3DDQ - chains C and D; structure by X-ray diffraction, 1.80 A resolution.

== Chain C ==
Protein: Cell division protein kinase 2
From: Homo sapiens
Notes: EC 2.7.11.22; fragment: cdk2
UniProtKB: P24941 (CDK2_HUMAN); residues 1-298 here = UniProt positions 1-298
Chain sequence (299 residues; each row starts with the number of its first residue; numbering starts at 0):
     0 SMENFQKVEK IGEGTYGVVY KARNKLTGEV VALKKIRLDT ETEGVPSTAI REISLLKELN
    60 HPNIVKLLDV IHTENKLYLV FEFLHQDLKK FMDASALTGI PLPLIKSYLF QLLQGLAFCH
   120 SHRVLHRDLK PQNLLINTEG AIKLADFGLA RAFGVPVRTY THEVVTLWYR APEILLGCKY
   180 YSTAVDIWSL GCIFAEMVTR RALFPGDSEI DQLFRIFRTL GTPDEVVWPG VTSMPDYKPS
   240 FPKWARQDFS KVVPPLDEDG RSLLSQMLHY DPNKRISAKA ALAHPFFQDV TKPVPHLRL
Not modelled in the structure: 221-251, 298
Sequence notes: expression tag (0)
Modified positions: Thr-160 (phosphothreonine; TPO)
Residues lining bound ligands: R-roscovitine (RRC): Glu-8, Ile-10, Gly-11, Glu-12, Gly-13, Val-18, Ala-31, Val-64, Phe-80, Glu-81, Phe-82, Leu-83, His-84, Gln-85, Asp-86, Lys-89, Gln-131, Asn-132, Leu-134, Ala-144, Asp-145
Swiss-Prot annotation at these positions:
  - active site: Asp-127 (Proton acceptor)
  - binding site (ATP): Ile-10 to Val-18, Lys-33, Glu-81 to Leu-83, Asp-86, Lys-129 to Asn-132, Asp-145
  - binding site (Mg(2+)): Asn-132, Asp-145
  - site (CDK7 binding): Lys-9, Lys-88, Lys-89, Leu-166
  - modified residue: Met-1 (N-acetylmethionine), Lys-6 (N6-acetyllysine), Thr-14 (Phosphothreonine), Tyr-15 (Phosphotyrosine), Tyr-19 (Phosphotyrosine), Thr-160 (Phosphothreonine)
  - natural variant: Pro-45 (P45L: In a glioblastoma multiforme sample)
  - mutagenesis: Lys-9 (K9F: Reduced phosphorylation by CAK), Thr-14 (T14A: 2-fold increase in activity), Tyr-15 (Y15F: 2-fold increase in activity), Lys-88 to Lys-89 (Reduced phosphorylation by CAK), Thr-160 (T160A: Abolishes activity), Leu-166 (L166R: Reduced phosphorylation by CAK and reduced kinase activity)

== Chain D ==
Protein: Cyclin-A2
From: Bos taurus
UniProtKB: P30274 (CCNA2_BOVIN); residues 171-432 here correspond to UniProt positions 169-430 (UniProt number = residue number - 2)
Chain sequence (269 residues; row label = number of the first residue in the row):
   171 SVNEVPDYHE DIHTYLREME VKCKPKVGYM KKQPDITNSM RAILVDWLVE VGEEYKLQNE
   231 TLHLAVNYID RFLSSMSVLR GKLQLVGTAA MLLASKFEEI YPPEVAEFVY ITDDTYTKKQ
   291 VLRMEHLVLK VLAFDLAAPT INQFLTQYFL HQQPANCKVE SLAMFLGELS LIDADPYLKY
   351 LPSVIAAAAF HLALYTVTGQ SWPESLVQKT GYTLETLKPC LLDLHQTYLR APQHAQQSIR
   411 EKYKNSKYHG VSLLNPPETL NVHHHHHHH
Sequence notes: expression tag (433-439)
Residues lining bound ligands: monothioglycerol (SGM): Met-189, Lys-192, Cys-193, Arg-241, Asp-305

== Chain C / chain D interface ==
Pairs across the interface (77; chain C residue first):
  Thr-39(C) with Leu-292(D)
  Glu-40(C) with Lys-288(D); Leu-292(D)
  Thr-41(C) with Val-275(D); Lys-288(D); Leu-292(D)
  Glu-42(C) with Lys-266(D), hydrogen bond (backbone-side chain); Glu-274(D); Val-275(D), hydrogen bond (side chain-backbone)
  Gly-43(C) with Lys-266(D); Leu-292(D); Glu-295(D)
  Val-44(C) with Lys-266(D), hydrogen bond (backbone-side chain); Glu-295(D), hydrogen bond (backbone-side chain); Leu-299(D), hydrophobic
  Ser-46(C) with Lys-266(D)
  Ile-49(C) with Leu-263(D), hydrophobic; Lys-266(D); Leu-306(D), hydrophobic
  Arg-50(C) with Lys-266(D); Phe-267(D), hydrogen bond (side chain-backbone); Glu-269(D)
  Ile-52(C) with Phe-304(D), hydrophobic
  Ser-53(C) with Phe-267(D); Phe-304(D); Leu-306(D)
  Lys-56(C) with Ala-303(D), hydrogen bond (side chain-backbone); Asp-305(D), salt bridge
  Glu-57(C) with Tyr-185(D), hydrogen bond; Ala-307(D)
  His-71(C) with His-296(D), hydrogen bond; Lys-300(D); Phe-304(D)
  Thr-72(C) with His-296(D)
  Leu-76(C) with Phe-304(D), hydrophobic
  Ala-116(C) with Tyr-178(D)
  His-119(C) with Tyr-178(D); Ile-182(D)
  Ser-120(C) with Tyr-178(D); Asp-181(D), hydrogen bond; Ile-182(D)
  His-121(C) with Tyr-185(D)
  Arg-122(C) with Ile-182(D); Tyr-185(D); Ala-307(D), hydrogen bond (side chain-backbone)
  Arg-150(C) with Glu-268(D), salt bridge; Ile-270(D)
  Ala-151(C) with Phe-267(D), hydrophobic
  Phe-152(C) with Val-175(D), hydrophobic; Ile-182(D), hydrophobic
  Val-154(C) with Glu-174(D); Ile-182(D), hydrophobic; Thr-316(D), hydrogen bond (backbone-side chain); Gln-317(D), hydrogen bond (backbone-backbone)
  Pro-155(C) with Asn-173(D); Thr-316(D)
  Val-156(C) with Asn-173(D), hydrogen bond (backbone-backbone)
  Arg-157(C) with Gln-228(D); Glu-268(D), salt bridge
  Thr-158(C) with Ile-270(D)
  Tyr-159(C) with Ile-270(D)
  Thr-160(C) with Glu-269(D); Ile-270(D)
  Tyr-179(C) with Asn-173(D)
  Ser-181(C) with Val-172(D), hydrogen bond (side chain-backbone); Asn-173(D); Val-175(D)
  Thr-182(C) with Val-172(D)
  Pro-271(C) with Val-172(D)
  Asn-272(C) with Ser-171(D), hydrogen bond; Val-172(D), hydrogen bond (side chain-backbone)
  Ser-276(C) with Asp-177(D), hydrogen bond; Tyr-178(D)
  Ala-277(C) with Tyr-178(D), hydrogen bond (backbone-side chain)
  Lys-278(C) with Asp-177(D), hydrogen bond (side chain-backbone); Tyr-178(D), hydrogen bond (backbone-side chain); Asp-181(D), salt bridge
Interface residues without a listed pair, chain C (47 interface residues in all): Leu-37, Asp-38, Leu-54, Val-69, Glu-73, Tyr-180, Ala-183, Ala-279
Interface residues without a listed pair, chain D (39 interface residues in all): His-179, Leu-186, Met-189, Glu-230, Arg-293, Gln-313, Leu-320

== In short ==
The interface between chain C and chain D involves 47 residues on one side and 39 on the other; the contacts
include 20 hydrogen bonds and 4 salt bridges. Polar pairs include Lys-56(C)/Asp-305(D), Arg-150(C)/Glu-268(D)
and Arg-157(C)/Glu-268(D). Chain C binds R-roscovitine. Ligands of chain D: monothioglycerol.
Chain C is Cell division protein kinase 2 (Homo sapiens) and chain D is Cyclin-A2 (Bos taurus); the structure,
Structure of phosphorylated Thr160 CDK2/cyclin A in complex with the inhibitor roscovitine, was determined by
X-ray diffraction together with 3DDP from the same study.
